3RFV - chains A and B of the 3 polymer chains in the assembly; structure by X-ray diffraction, 2.10 A resolution.

# Chain A (and B)
Molecule: Uronate dehydrogenase
From: Agrobacterium tumefaciens
Notes: EC 1.1.1.203; chain B of this document is another copy of the same molecule, construct and numbering; everything in this record applies to it too
UniProtKB: Q7CRQ0 (Q7CRQ0_AGRT5); residues 3-267 here correspond to UniProt positions 1-265 (UniProt number = residue number - 2)
Amino-acid sequence (267 residues; numbered 1 to 267; the number before each row is that of its first residue):
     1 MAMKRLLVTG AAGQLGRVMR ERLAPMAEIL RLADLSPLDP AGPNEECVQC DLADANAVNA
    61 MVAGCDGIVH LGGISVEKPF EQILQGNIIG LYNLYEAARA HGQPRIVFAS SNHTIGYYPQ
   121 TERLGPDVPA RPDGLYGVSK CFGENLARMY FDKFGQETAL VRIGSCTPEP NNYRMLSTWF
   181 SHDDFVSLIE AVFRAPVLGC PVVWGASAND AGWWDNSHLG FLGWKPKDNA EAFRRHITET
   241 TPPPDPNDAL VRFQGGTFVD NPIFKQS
Disordered / not traced: 1, 267
Differences from the reference sequence: expression tag (1-2)
Ligand contacts:
  - D-galactaro-1,5-lactone (15L): Ser75, Val76, Ser111, Asn112, His113, Tyr136, Gly164, Ser165, Arg174, Phe258
  - NADH (NAI; 1,4-dihydronicotinamide adenine dinucleotide): Gly10, Ala12, Gly13, Gln14, Leu15, Gly16, Asp34, Leu35, Ser36, Cys50, Asp51, Leu52, Leu71, Gly72, Gly73, Ile74, Ser75, Gly86, Ala109, Ser110, Ser111, Asn112, Tyr136, Lys140, Ile163, Gly164, Ser165, Cys166
From the paper describing this entry:
  - binding site for NADH: Gln14, Leu15, Asp34, Leu35, Ser36, Asp51, Leu52, Ser75, Tyr136, Lys140, Ile163, Cys166
  - specificity-determining residues: Asp34, Arg174 (proposed by the authors, not directly observed)
  - binding site for D-galactaro-1,5-lactone: Ser75, Ser111, Tyr136, Arg174
  - catalytic residues: Ser111, Tyr136 (proposed by the authors, not directly observed)

# How chain A and chain B interact
Residue-residue contacts (21):
  Arg194(A) - Glu231(B)  salt bridge
  Arg194(A) - Arg234(B)
  Ala195(A) - Tyr173(B)
  Pro196(A) - Tyr173(B)
  Pro196(A) - Pro246(B)
  Pro196(A) - Val251(B)  hydrophobic
  Val197(A) - Pro246(B)
  Val197(A) - Val251(B)
  Ser217(A) - Arg123(B)
  His218(A) - Thr121(B)
  Gly220(A) - Asp210(B)
  Gly220(A) - Ala211(B)
  Gly220(A) - Gly212(B)
  Phe221(A) - Gln120(B)
  Phe221(A) - Thr121(B)
  Phe221(A) - Ala211(B)
  Phe221(A) - Trp213(B)
  Gly223(A) - Asp210(B)
  Gly223(A) - Ala211(B)
  Gly223(A) - Glu231(B)
  Lys225(A) - Asp210(B)
Interface residues without a listed pair, chain A (12 interface residues in all): Leu222, Lys227
Interface residues without a listed pair, chain B (14 interface residues in all): Pro244, Arg252

# Summary
12 residues of chain A and 14 residues of chain B are in contact, with 1 salt bridge. Its one salt-bridged
contact is Arg194(A)-Glu231(B). Bound to chain A: NADH and D-galactaro-1,5-lactone. The paper reports
catalytic residues Ser111(A) and Tyr136(A); a binding site for NADH at Gln14(A), Leu15(A) and Asp34(A) among
others.
Both chains are Uronate dehydrogenase (Agrobacterium tumefaciens). Entry 3RFV (Crystal structure of Uronate
dehydrogenase from Agrobacterium tumefaciens complexed with NADH and product) was determined by X-ray
diffraction, deposited together with 3RFT and 3RFX.
